1P2Q - chains A and B; structure by X-ray diffraction, 1.80 A resolution.

# Chain A
Name: Chymotrypsinogen A
From: Bos taurus
Notes: EC 3.4.21.1
UniProt: P00766 (CTRA_BOVIN); numbering as in UniProt (aligned over 1-245)
Chain sequence (245 residues; each row starts with the number of its first residue):
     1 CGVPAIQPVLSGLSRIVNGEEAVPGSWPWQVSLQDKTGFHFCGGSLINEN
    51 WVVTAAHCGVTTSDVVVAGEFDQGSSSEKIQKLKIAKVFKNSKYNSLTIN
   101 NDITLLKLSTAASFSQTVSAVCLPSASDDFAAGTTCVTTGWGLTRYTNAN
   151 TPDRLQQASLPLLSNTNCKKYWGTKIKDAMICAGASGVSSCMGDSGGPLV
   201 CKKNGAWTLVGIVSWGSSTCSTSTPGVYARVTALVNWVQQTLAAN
Not modelled in the structure: 12-15, 147-148
Swiss-Prot annotation at these positions:
  - active site (Charge relay system): His57, Asp102, Ser195
Cystine bridges: Cys1-Cys122, Cys42-Cys58, Cys136-Cys201, Cys168-Cys182, Cys191-Cys220

# Chain B
Name: Pancreatic trypsin inhibitor
From: Bos taurus
UniProt: P00974 (BPT1_BOVIN); residues 1-58 here correspond to UniProt positions 36-93 (UniProt number = residue number + 35)
Chain sequence (58 residues; each row starts with the number of its first residue):
     1 RPDFCLEPPYTGPCFARIIRYFYNAKAGLCQTFVYGGCRAKRNNFKSAED
    51 CLRTCGGA
Differences from the reference sequence: engineered mutation Phe15 (Lys50 in P00974), Leu52 (Met87 in P00974)
Cystine bridges: Cys5-Cys55, Cys14-Cys38, Cys30-Cys51

# Interface between chain A and chain B
Pairs across the interface (42; chain A residue first):
  Phe39(A) - Arg17(B)
  Phe39(A) - Ile19(B)  hydrophobic
  His40(A) - Arg17(B)  hydrogen bond (backbone-side chain)
  Phe41(A) - Ala16(B)
  Phe41(A) - Arg17(B)  hydrogen bond (backbone-backbone)
  Cys42(A) - Ala16(B)  hydrophobic
  His57(A) - Cys14(B)
  His57(A) - Phe15(B)
  His57(A) - Ala16(B)
  His57(A) - Ile18(B)
  His57(A) - Gly36(B)
  His57(A) - Gly37(B)
  Cys58(A) - Ile18(B)
  Leu97(A) - Arg39(B)  hydrogen bond (backbone-side chain)
  Ile99(A) - Cys14(B)  hydrophobic
  Ile99(A) - Cys38(B)  hydrophobic
  Asn150(A) - Arg17(B)  hydrogen bond
  Thr151(A) - Arg17(B)
  Ser190(A) - Phe15(B)
  Cys191(A) - Phe15(B)
  Met192(A) - Thr11(B)
  Met192(A) - Gly12(B)
  Met192(A) - Cys14(B)
  Met192(A) - Phe15(B)
  Met192(A) - Ala16(B)
  Met192(A) - Val34(B)  hydrophobic
  Gly193(A) - Phe15(B)  hydrogen bond (backbone-backbone)
  Gly193(A) - Ala16(B)
  Gly193(A) - Arg17(B)
  Asp194(A) - Phe15(B)  hydrogen bond (backbone-backbone)
  Ser195(A) - Phe15(B)  hydrogen bond (side chain-backbone)
  Ser195(A) - Ala16(B)  hydrogen bond (side chain-backbone)
  Val213(A) - Phe15(B)  hydrophobic
  Ser214(A) - Cys14(B)
  Ser214(A) - Phe15(B)  hydrogen bond (backbone-backbone)
  Trp215(A) - Pro13(B)
  Trp215(A) - Cys14(B)  hydrophobic
  Trp215(A) - Phe15(B)
  Gly216(A) - Pro13(B)  hydrogen bond (backbone-backbone)
  Gly216(A) - Phe15(B)
  Ser217(A) - Phe15(B)
  Cys220(A) - Phe15(B)  hydrophobic
Interface residues without a listed pair, chain A (24 interface residues in all): Tyr94, Ser218

# Overview
24 residues of chain A face 14 of chain B across their interface; the contacts include 10 hydrogen bonds.
Polar contacts include His40(A)-Arg17(B), Leu97(A)-Arg39(B) and Asn150(A)-Arg17(B). Curated annotation
(UniProt) lists 3 active-site residues on chain A.
Here chain A is Chymotrypsinogen A and chain B is Pancreatic trypsin inhibitor, both from Bos taurus. Entry
1P2Q (Structural consequences of accommodation of four non-cognate amino-acid residues in the S1 pocket of
bovine trypsin ...) was determined by X-ray diffraction, deposited together with 1P2I, 1P2J, 1P2K, 1P2M, 1P2N
and 1P2O.
